PDB entry 1R8L | X-ray diffraction, 2.60 A resolution | chain A

== Chain A ==
Name: endo-beta-1,4-galactanase
Source organism: Bacillus licheniformis
Notes: EC 3.2.1.89
UniProtKB: Q65CX5 (Q65CX5_BACLD); residues 3-399 here correspond to UniProt positions 28-424 (UniProt number = residue number + 25)
Amino-acid sequence (399 residues; row label = number of the first residue in the row):
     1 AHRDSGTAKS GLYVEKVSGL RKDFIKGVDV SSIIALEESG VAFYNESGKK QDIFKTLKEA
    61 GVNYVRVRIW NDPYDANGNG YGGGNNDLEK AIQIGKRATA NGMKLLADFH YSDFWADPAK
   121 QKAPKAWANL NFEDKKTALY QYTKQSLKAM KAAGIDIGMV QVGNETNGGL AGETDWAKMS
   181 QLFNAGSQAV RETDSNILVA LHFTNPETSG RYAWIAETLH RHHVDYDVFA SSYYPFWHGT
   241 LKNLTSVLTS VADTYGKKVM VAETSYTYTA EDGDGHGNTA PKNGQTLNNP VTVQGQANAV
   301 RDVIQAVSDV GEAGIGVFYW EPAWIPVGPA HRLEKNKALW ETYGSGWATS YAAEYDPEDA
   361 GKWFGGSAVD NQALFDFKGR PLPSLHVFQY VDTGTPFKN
Unresolved in the structure: 1-10, 397-399
Metal / ion sites: Ca2+: Asp-272, Asp-274, His-276, Asn-278, Ser-367, Asp-370
Curated features (UniProtKB/Swiss-Prot):
  - active site: Glu-165 (Proton donor), Glu-263 (Nucleophile)
  - binding site (substrate): Asp-117 to Lys-120, Thr-204, Asn-205, His-238, Thr-267, Lys-282, Asp-359
  - binding site (Ca(2+)): Asp-272, Asp-274, His-276, Asn-278, Ser-367, Asp-370

== In short ==
Asp-272, Asp-274, His-276, Asn-278, Ser-367 and Asp-370 form the Ca2+ site. UniProt lists active-site residues
Glu-165 and Glu-263, 10 substrate-binding residues and 6 Ca2+-binding residues.
Chain A is endo-beta-1,4-galactanase (Bacillus licheniformis); the structure, The structure of
endo-beta-1,4-galactanase from Bacillus licheniformis, was determined by X-ray diffraction (same publication
as 1UR0 and 1UR4).
